PDB entry 7MIB | electron microscopy, 5.80 A resolution (low resolution: residue-level contacts below are approximate; hydrogen-bond / salt-bridge calls are withheld) | chains G and D of the 10 polymer chains in the assembly

Chain G:
Molecule: 31-nt DNA strand
Sequence (31 nucleotides; numbered 1 to 31; the number before each row is that of its first residue):
     1 GTCGTAGCTG AGGCCTCAGC TACGACTTTT T

Chain D:
Molecule: CRISPR-associated exonuclease Cas4/endonuclease Cas1 fusion
From: Geobacter sulfurreducens
Notes: EC 3.1.-.-, 3.1.12.1
UniProtKB: Q74H36 (CS4F1_GEOSL); numbering as in UniProt (aligned over 1-559)
Sequence (559 residues; each row starts with the number of its first residue):
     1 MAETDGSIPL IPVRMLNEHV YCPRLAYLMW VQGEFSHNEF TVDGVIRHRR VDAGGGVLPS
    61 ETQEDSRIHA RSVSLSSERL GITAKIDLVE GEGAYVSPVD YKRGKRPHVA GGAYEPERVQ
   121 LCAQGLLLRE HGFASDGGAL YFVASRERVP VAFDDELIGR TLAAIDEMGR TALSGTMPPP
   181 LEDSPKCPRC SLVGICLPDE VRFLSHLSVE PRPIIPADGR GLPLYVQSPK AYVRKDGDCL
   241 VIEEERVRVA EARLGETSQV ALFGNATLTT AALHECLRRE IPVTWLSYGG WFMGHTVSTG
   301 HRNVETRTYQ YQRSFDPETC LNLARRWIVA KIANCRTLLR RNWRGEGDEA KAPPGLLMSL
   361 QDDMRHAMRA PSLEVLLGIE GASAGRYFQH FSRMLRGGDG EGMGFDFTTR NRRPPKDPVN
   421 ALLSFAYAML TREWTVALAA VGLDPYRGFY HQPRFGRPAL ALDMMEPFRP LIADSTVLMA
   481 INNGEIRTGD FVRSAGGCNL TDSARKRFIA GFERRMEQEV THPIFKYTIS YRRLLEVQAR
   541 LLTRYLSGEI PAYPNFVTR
Disordered / not traced: 1-218, 559
Swiss-Prot annotation at these positions:
  - binding site ([4Fe-4S] cluster): Cys22, Cys187, Cys190, Cys196
  - binding site (Mn(2+)): Asp87, Asp100, Glu380, His451, Glu466
From the paper describing this entry:
  - specificity-determining residues: Glu18
  - specificity-determining residues: Arg14, Leu25, Leu192 (by similarity / conservation)
  - mutagenesis - H48G, D100A: decreased catalytic activity
  - mutagenesis - S191A: decreased catalytic activity on Gsu-PAM
  - mutagenesis - E18Y: abolished catalytic activity on both PAMs

How chain G and chain D interact:
Contacting residue pairs (11):
  DA25(G) with Ser287(D)
  DC26(G) with Ser287(D); Trp291(D); Lys506(D)
  DT27(G) with Trp291(D); Asp502(D); Arg505(D); Lys506(D)
  DT28(G) with Phe425(D); Arg432(D); Arg505(D)
Other interface residues (no listed pair), chain G (6 interface residues in all): DG24, DT29
Other interface residues (no listed pair), chain D (11 interface residues in all): Asn265, Tyr288, Ser424, Ala428

Summary:
Chain G and chain D form an interface of 6 and 11 residues respectively. Curated annotation (UniProt) lists 4
[4Fe-4S] cluster-binding residues and 5 Mn2+-binding residues on chain D. The paper reports that H48G and
D100A of chain D reduce catalytic activity; specificity determinants Glu18(D), Arg14(D) and Leu25(D) among
others; 4 substitutions were tested in all.
Here chain G is a 31-nt DNA strand and chain D is CRISPR-associated exonuclease Cas4/endonuclease Cas1 fusion
(Geobacter sulfurreducens). Entry 7MIB (Half integration complex of Cas4/Cas1/Cas2 with Cas4 still on the
Non-PAM side) was determined by electron microscopy together with 7MI4, 7MI5, 7MI9 and 7MID from the same
study.
